5Z5I - chain A; structure by X-ray diffraction, 1.70 A resolution.

== Chain A ==
Molecule: Beta-xylosidase
From: Geobacillus thermoleovorans
Notes: EC 3.2.1.37
UniProtKB: Q2I2N4 (Q2I2N4_GEOTH); numbering as in UniProt (aligned over 1-511)
Sequence (543 residues; each row starts with the number of its first residue):
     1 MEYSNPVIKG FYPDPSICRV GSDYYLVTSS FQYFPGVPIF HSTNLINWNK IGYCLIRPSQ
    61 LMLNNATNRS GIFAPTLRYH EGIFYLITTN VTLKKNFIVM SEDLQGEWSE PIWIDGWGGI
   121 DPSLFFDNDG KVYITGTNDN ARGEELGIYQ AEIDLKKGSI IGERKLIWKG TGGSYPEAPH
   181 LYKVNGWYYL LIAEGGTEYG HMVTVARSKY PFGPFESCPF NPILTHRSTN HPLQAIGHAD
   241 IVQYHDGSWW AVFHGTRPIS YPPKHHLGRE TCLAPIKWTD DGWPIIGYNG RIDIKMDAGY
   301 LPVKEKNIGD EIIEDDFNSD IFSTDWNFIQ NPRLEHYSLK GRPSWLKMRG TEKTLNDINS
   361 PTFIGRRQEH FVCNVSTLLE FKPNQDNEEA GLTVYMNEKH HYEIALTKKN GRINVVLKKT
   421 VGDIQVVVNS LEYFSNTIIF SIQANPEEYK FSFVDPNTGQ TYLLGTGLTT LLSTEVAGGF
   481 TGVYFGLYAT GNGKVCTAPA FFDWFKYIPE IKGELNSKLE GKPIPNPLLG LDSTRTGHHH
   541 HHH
Not modelled in the structure: 305-310, 511-543
Construct notes: expression tag (512-543)
Bound ions: Ca2+: Asp316, Ser344, Asp503
Ligand contacts:
  - beta-L-arabinofuranose (FUB): Asp14, Ser29, Phe31, Phe73, Ala74, Ile120, Asp121, Glu177, Ala178, Thr197, His238, His254, Arg269, Phe480
  - beta-D-xylopyranose (XYP), molecule 1: Arg19, Gln243, Tyr244, His245, Asp246, Gly247
  - beta-D-xylopyranose (XYP), molecule 2: Arg57, Glu107, Trp108, Ser109, Glu110
  - alpha-D-xylopyranose (XYS): Ile120, Tyr175, Glu177, Gly196, Thr197, Glu198, Tyr261, Phe480
From the paper describing this entry:
  - binding site for beta-L-arabinofuranose: Asp14, Phe31, Phe73, Ala74, Ile120, Asp121, Glu177, Thr197, His238, Arg269
  - binding site for alpha-D-xylopyranose: Ile120, Tyr175, Glu198, Phe480
  - catalytic residues: Asp14, Asp121, Glu177 (by similarity / conservation)

== Overview ==
Chain A binds beta-L-arabinofuranose, alpha-D-xylopyranose and beta-D-xylopyranose. Asp316, Ser344 and Asp503
form the Ca2+ site. From the paper: catalytic residues Asp14, Asp121 and Glu177; a binding site for
beta-L-arabinofuranose at Asp14, Phe31 and Phe73 among others.
Chain A is Beta-xylosidase (Geobacillus thermoleovorans); the structure, Crystal structure of a thermostable
glycoside hydrolase family 43 {beta}-1,4-xylosidase from Geobacillus thermoleovorans IT-08 in complex ..., was
determined by X-ray diffraction, deposited together with 5Z5D and 5Z5F.
